Entry 3F1Q (X-ray diffraction, 2.00 A resolution); this record covers chain A.

Chain A:
Name: Dihydroorotate dehydrogenase
Source organism: Homo sapiens
Notes: EC 1.3.3.1
UniProtKB: Q02127 (PYRD_HUMAN); residues 30-396 here correspond to UniProt positions 29-395 (UniProt number = residue number - 1)
Amino-acid sequence (367 residues; row label = number of the first residue in the row):
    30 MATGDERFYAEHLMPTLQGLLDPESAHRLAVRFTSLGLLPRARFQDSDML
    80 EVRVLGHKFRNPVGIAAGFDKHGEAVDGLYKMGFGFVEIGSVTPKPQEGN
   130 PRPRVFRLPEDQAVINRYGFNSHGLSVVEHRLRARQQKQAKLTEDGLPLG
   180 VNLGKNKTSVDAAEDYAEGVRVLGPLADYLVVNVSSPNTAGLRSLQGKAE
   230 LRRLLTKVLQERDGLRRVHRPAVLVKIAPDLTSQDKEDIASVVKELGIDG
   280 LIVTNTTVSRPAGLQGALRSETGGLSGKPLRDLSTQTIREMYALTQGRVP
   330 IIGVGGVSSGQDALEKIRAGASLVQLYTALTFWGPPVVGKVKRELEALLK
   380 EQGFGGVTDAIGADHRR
Disordered / not traced: 30-32, 70-72
Small-molecule neighbours:
  - BCE ((2Z)-N-biphenyl-4-yl-2-cyano-3-hydroxybut-2-enamide): Tyr38, Leu42, Met43, Leu46, Pro52, Ala55, His56, Ala59, Thr63, Leu68, Phe98, Met111, Val134, Arg136, Tyr356, Leu359, Thr360, Pro364
  - FMN (flavin mononucleotide): Ala95, Ala96, Gly97, Lys100, Gly119, Ser120, Val143, Asn145, Tyr147, Phe149, Asn181, Asn212, Lys255, Thr283, Asn284, Thr285, Ser305, Gly306, Leu309, Val333, Gly334, Gly335, Val336, Gln354, Leu355, Tyr356, Thr357
  - orotic acid (ORO): Lys100, Asn145, Arg146, Tyr147, Gly148, Phe149, Asn212, Ser215, Pro216, Asn217, Asn284, Thr285
UniProt features mapped onto this chain:
  - active site: Ser215 (Nucleophile)
  - binding site (FMN): Ala96 to Lys100, Ser120, Asn181, Asn212, Lys255, Thr283, Gly306, Gly335, Tyr356, Thr357
  - binding site (substrate): Lys100, Asn145 to Phe149, Asn212 to Asn217, Asn284, Thr285

Overview:
Chain A binds flavin mononucleotide, orotic acid and compound BCE. Curated annotation (UniProt) lists
active-site residue Ser215, 14 FMN-binding residues and 14 substrate-binding residues.
Chain A is Dihydroorotate dehydrogenase (Homo sapiens); the structure, Human dihydroorotate dehydrogenase in
complex with a leflunomide derivative inhibitor 1, was determined by X-ray diffraction (same publication as
3FJ6, 3FJL, 3G0U and 3G0X).
